PDB entry 4RQR | X-ray diffraction, 1.08 A resolution | chain A

# Chain A
Name: Glutaredoxin-1
From: Homo sapiens
UniProt: P35754 (GLRX1_HUMAN); residues 1-105 here correspond to UniProt positions 2-106 (UniProt number = residue number + 1)
Amino-acid sequence (109 residues; row label = number of the first residue in the row; numbers below 1 keep their minus sign (Gly-3 is residue -3)):
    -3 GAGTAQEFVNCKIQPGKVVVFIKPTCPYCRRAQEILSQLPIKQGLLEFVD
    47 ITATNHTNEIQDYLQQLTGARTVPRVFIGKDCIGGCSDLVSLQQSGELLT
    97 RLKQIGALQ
Not modelled in the structure: -3 to -2
Differences from the reference sequence: expression tag (-3 to 0)
Modified / non-standard residues: Cys7 (2.03); Cys82 (2.02)
Curated features (UniProtKB/Swiss-Prot):
  - modified residue: Ala1 (N-acetylalanine), Lys8 (N6-succinyllysine)
Disulfide bonds: Cys22-Cys25
Covalently attached groups: 1-thioethanesulfonic acid (COM) linked to Cys7, Cys82
Residues lining bound ligands: 1-thioethanesulfonic acid (COM): Tyr24, Arg27, Ser83, Val86
Reported in the primary citation:
  - binding site for 1-thioethanesulfonic acid: Cys7, Cys82
  - catalytic residues: Cys22, Cys25 (citing earlier work)

# Overview
Covalently linked 1-thioethanesulfonic acid: at Cys7 and Cys82. From the paper: catalytic residues Cys22 and
Cys25; a binding site for 1-thioethanesulfonic acid at Cys7 and Cys82.
Chain A is Glutaredoxin-1 (Homo sapiens); the structure, Crystal Structure of Human Glutaredoxin with MESNA,
was determined by X-ray diffraction together with 4RQX from the same study.
